4WZA - chains A and E of the 8 polymer chains in the assembly; structure by X-ray diffraction, 1.90 A resolution.

== Chain A ==
Molecule: Nitrogenase molybdenum-iron protein alpha chain
From: Azotobacter vinelandii
Notes: EC 1.18.6.1
UniProt: P07328 (NIFD_AZOVI); numbering as in UniProt (aligned over 4-480)
Sequence (477 residues; each row starts with the number of its first residue):
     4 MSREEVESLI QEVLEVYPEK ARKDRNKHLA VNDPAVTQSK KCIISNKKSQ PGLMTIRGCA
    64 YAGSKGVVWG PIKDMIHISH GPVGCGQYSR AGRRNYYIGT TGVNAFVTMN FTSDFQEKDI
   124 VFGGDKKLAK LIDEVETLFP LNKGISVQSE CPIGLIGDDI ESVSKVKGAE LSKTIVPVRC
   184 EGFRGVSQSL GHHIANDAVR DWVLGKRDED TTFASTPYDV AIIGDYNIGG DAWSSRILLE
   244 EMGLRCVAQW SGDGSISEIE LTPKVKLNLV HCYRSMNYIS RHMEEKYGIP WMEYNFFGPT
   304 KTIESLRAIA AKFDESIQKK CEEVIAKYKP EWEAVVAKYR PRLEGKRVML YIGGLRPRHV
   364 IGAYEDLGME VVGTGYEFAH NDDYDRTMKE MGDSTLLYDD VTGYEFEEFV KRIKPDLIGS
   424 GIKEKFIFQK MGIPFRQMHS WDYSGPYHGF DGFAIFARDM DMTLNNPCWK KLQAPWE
Sequence notes: variant Gln-440 (Glu in P07328)
Metal / ion sites: fe(8)-S(7) cluster Fe: Cys-62, Cys-88, Cys-154 (shared with 3 residues of chain B); Fe ion near Cys-275 (its only coordinating residue here)
Small-molecule neighbours:
  - fe(8)-S(7) cluster (CLF): Cys-62, Tyr-64, Pro-85, Gly-87, Cys-88, Tyr-91, Glu-153, Cys-154, Gly-185
  - 3-hydroxy-3-carboxy-adipic acid (HCA): Ala-65, Gly-95, Arg-96, Gln-191, Gly-424, Ile-425, Lys-426, Gln-440, His-442
  - ICS (iron-sulfur-molybdenum cluster with interstitial carbon): Val-70, Arg-96, His-195, Tyr-229, Ile-231, Cys-275, Arg-277, Ser-278, Ile-355, Gly-356, Gly-357, Leu-358, Arg-359, Pro-360, Phe-381, Met-441, His-442

== Chain E ==
Molecule: Nitrogenase iron protein 1
From: Azotobacter vinelandii
Notes: EC 1.18.6.1
UniProt: P00459 (NIFH1_AZOVI); residues 1-276 here correspond to UniProt positions 2-277 (UniProt number = residue number + 1)
Sequence (276 residues; numbered 1 to 276; the number before each row is that of its first residue):
     1 AMRQCAIYGK GGIGKSTTTQ NLVAALAEMG KKVMIVGCDP KADSTRLILH SKAQNTIMEM
    61 AAEAGTVEDL ELEDVLKAGY GGVKCVESGG PEPGVGCAGR GVITAINFLE EEGAYEDDLD
   121 FVFYDVLGDV VCGGFAMPIR ENKAQEIYIV CSGEMMAMYA ANNISKGIVK YANSGSVRLG
   181 GLICNSRNTD REDELIIALA NKLGTQMIHF VPRDNVVQRA EIRRMTVIEY DPKAKQADEY
   241 RALARKVVDN KLLVIPNPIT MDELEELLME FGIMEV
Metal / ion sites: Mg2+: Ser-16 (together with ADP); 4Fe-4S cluster Fe: Cys-97, Cys-132 (shared with 2 residues of chain F)
Small-molecule neighbours:
  - AMP-PCP (ACP; phosphomethylphosphonic acid adenylate ester): Lys-10, Asp-129, Met-155, Met-156
  - ADP (adenosine-5'-diphosphate): Lys-10, Gly-11, Gly-12, Ile-13, Gly-14, Lys-15, Ser-16, Thr-17, Asp-43, Asn-185, Val-211, Pro-212, Arg-213, Asp-214, Val-217, Glu-221, Gln-236, Tyr-240
  - 4Fe-4S cluster (SF4): Cys-97, Ala-98, Gly-99, Val-131, Cys-132
What the authors report for this chain:
  - conformationally variable residues (loop rearrangement): Asp-129 to Val-130

== How chain A and chain E interact ==
Residue-residue contacts (20):
  Lys-51(A) / Gly-65(E)  hydrogen bond (side chain-backbone)
  Gly-157(A) / Arg-100(E)  hydrogen bond (backbone-side chain)
  Gly-157(A) / Ile-103(E)
  Leu-158(A) / Arg-100(E)
  Leu-158(A) / Ile-103(E)
  Ile-159(A) / Gly-133(E)  hydrogen bond (backbone-backbone)
  Ile-159(A) / Gly-134(E)
  Gly-160(A) / Ile-103(E)
  Gly-160(A) / Gly-133(E)
  Gly-160(A) / Arg-140(E)  hydrogen bond (backbone-side chain)
  Asp-161(A) / Arg-140(E)  hydrogen bond (backbone-side chain)
  Asp-162(A) / Arg-140(E)  salt bridge
  Glu-164(A) / Arg-140(E)  salt bridge
  Ser-165(A) / Ser-174(E)
  Lys-168(A) / Glu-141(E)  salt bridge
  Arg-182(A) / Arg-140(E)
  Glu-184(A) / Arg-100(E)  salt bridge
  Phe-186(A) / Arg-100(E)
  Val-189(A) / Thr-66(E)
  Leu-193(A) / Glu-68(E)
Interface residues without a listed pair, chain A (18 interface residues in all): Asp-128, Arg-187, Gly-188
Interface residues without a listed pair, chain E (14 interface residues in all): Cys-97, Cys-132, Lys-170, Tyr-171

== In short ==
Chain A and chain E form an interface of 18 and 14 residues respectively, with 5 hydrogen bonds and 4 salt
bridges. Among the polar pairs are Asp-162(A)/Arg-140(E), Glu-164(A)/Arg-140(E) and Lys-168(A)/Glu-141(E).
Chain A binds 3-hydroxy-3-carboxy-adipic acid, compound ICS and fe(8)-S(7) cluster. Ligands of chain E: 4Fe-4S
cluster, ADP and AMP-PCP. The paper reports conformational variability at Asp-129(E).
Chain A is Nitrogenase molybdenum-iron protein alpha chain and chain E is Nitrogenase iron protein 1, both
from Azotobacter vinelandii; the structure, Asymmetric Nucleotide Binding in the Nitrogenase Complex, was
determined by X-ray diffraction.
